PDB entry 8FFI | electron microscopy, 2.70 A resolution | chains B and C of the 16 polymer chains in the assembly

# Chain B
Protein: short pAgo
From: Maribacter polysiphoniae
UniProtKB: A0A316E3U6 (A0A316E3U6_9FLAO); residues 1-507 here = UniProt positions 1-507
Chain sequence (507 residues; numbered 1 to 507; the number before each row is that of its first residue):
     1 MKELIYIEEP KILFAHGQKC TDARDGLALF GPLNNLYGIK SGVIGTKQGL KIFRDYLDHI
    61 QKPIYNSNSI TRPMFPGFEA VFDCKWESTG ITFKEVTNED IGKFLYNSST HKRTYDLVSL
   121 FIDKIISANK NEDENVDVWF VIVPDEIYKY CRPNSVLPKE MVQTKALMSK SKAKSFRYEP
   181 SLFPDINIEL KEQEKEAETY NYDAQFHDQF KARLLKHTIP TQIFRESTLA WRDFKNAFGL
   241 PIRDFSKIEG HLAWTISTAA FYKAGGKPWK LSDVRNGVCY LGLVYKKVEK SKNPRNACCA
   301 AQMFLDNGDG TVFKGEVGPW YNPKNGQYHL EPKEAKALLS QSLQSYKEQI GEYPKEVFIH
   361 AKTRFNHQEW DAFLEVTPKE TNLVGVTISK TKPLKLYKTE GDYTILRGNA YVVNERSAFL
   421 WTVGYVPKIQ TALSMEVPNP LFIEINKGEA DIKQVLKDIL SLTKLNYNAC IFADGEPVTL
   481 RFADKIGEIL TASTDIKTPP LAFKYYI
Disordered / not traced: 159-196
Reported in the primary citation:
  - binding site for guide RNA (chain C): His207, Lys211, Phe224, Arg225, Thr228, Arg243, Phe245, His251, Leu252, Thr255
  - binding site for target DNA: Arg72, Lys247

# Chain C
Molecule: guide RNA
Sequence (21 nucleotides; numbered 1 to 21; the number before each row is that of its first residue):
     1 UGACGGCUCU AAUCUAUUAG U

# How chain B and chain C interact
Residue-residue contacts (40):
  Tyr148(B) - U1(C)  base contact
  Gln205(B) - U1(C)  hydrogen bond to the base
  His207(B) - U1(C)  salt bridge to the phosphate
  Lys211(B) - U1(C)  salt bridge to the phosphate
  Gln222(B) - U1(C)  phosphate contact
  Gln222(B) - G2(C)  sugar contact
  Ile223(B) - U1(C)  sugar contact
  Ile223(B) - G2(C)  sugar contact
  Arg225(B) - U1(C)  sugar contact
  Arg225(B) - G2(C)  salt bridge to the phosphate
  Thr228(B) - G2(C)  hydrogen bond to the phosphate
  Arg243(B) - G2(C)  hydrogen bond to the base
  Phe245(B) - G2(C)  base contact
  His251(B) - G2(C)  hydrogen bond to the base
  Leu252(B) - G2(C)  base contact
  Thr255(B) - G2(C)  hydrogen bond to the base
  Lys263(B) - U1(C)  salt bridge to the phosphate
  Lys324(B) - U13(C)  phosphate contact
  Lys324(B) - C14(C)  salt bridge to the phosphate
  Asn325(B) - A12(C)  sugar contact
  Asn325(B) - U13(C)  sugar contact
  Gly326(B) - A12(C)  sugar contact
  Gly326(B) - U13(C)  sugar contact
  Gln327(B) - U13(C)  hydrogen bond to the sugar
  Lys390(B) - G6(C)  salt bridge to the phosphate
  Lys395(B) - C7(C)  salt bridge to the phosphate
  Ser434(B) - G5(C)  sugar contact
  Glu436(B) - G6(C)  hydrogen bond to the sugar
  Asn439(B) - G6(C)  hydrogen bond to the phosphate
  Asn439(B) - C7(C)  phosphate contact
  Asn466(B) - C4(C)  hydrogen bond to the phosphate
  Asn468(B) - A3(C)  hydrogen bond to the phosphate
  Ala469(B) - A3(C)  sugar contact
  Ile471(B) - A3(C)  sugar contact
  Asp474(B) - C4(C)  phosphate contact
  Asp474(B) - G5(C)  phosphate contact
  Gly475(B) - G5(C)  hydrogen bond to the phosphate
  Arg481(B) - C4(C)  salt bridge to the phosphate
  Arg481(B) - G5(C)  salt bridge to the phosphate
  Ile507(B) - U1(C)  phosphate contact
Also at the interface, not in a pair above, chain B (39 interface residues in all): Thr221, Phe224, Ile256, Val423, Leu433, Pro438, Glu476, Lys485

# Overview
Chain B and chain C form an interface of 39 and 10 residues respectively; the contacts include 11 hydrogen
bonds and 9 salt bridges. Among the polar pairs are Gln205(B)-U1(C), Arg243(B)-G2(C) and His251(B)-G2(C). The
paper reports a binding site for guide RNA (chain C) at His207(B), Lys211(B) and Phe224(B) among others; a
binding site for target DNA at Arg72(B) and Lys247(B).
Chain B is short pAgo (Maribacter polysiphoniae) and chain C is guide RNA; the structure, Structure of
tetramerized MapSPARTA upon guide RNA-mediated target DNA binding, was determined by electron microscopy
together with 8FEX, 8SP0, 8SP3, 8SPO and 8SQU from the same study.
